5B24 - chains C and D of the 10 polymer chains in the assembly; structure by X-ray diffraction, 3.60 A resolution.

[Chain C]
Protein: Histone H2A type 1-B/E
From: Homo sapiens
UniProt: P04908 (H2A1B_HUMAN); residues 0-129 here correspond to UniProt positions 1-130 (UniProt number = residue number + 1)
Chain sequence (133 residues; each row starts with the number of its first residue; numbers below 1 keep their minus sign (Gly-3 is residue -3)):
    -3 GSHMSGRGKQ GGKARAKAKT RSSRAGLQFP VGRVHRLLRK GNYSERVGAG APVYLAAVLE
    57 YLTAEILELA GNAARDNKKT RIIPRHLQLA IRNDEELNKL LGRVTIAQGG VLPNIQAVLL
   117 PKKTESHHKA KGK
Not modelled in the structure: -3 to 10, 119-129
Sequence notes: expression tag (-3 to -1)
Curated features (UniProtKB/Swiss-Prot):
  - modified residue: Ser1 (N-acetylserine), Arg3 (Citrulline), Lys5 (N6-(2-hydroxyisobutyryl)lysine), Lys9 (N6-(2-hydroxyisobutyryl)lysine), Lys13 (N6-(beta-hydroxybutyryl)lysine), Lys36 (N6-(2-hydroxyisobutyryl)lysine), Lys74 (N6-(2-hydroxyisobutyryl)lysine), Lys75 (N6-(2-hydroxyisobutyryl)lysine), Lys95 (N6-(2-hydroxyisobutyryl)lysine), Gln104 (N5-methylglutamine), Lys118 (N6-(2-hydroxyisobutyryl)lysine), Lys119 (N6-crotonyllysine), Thr120 (Phosphothreonine), Lys125 (N6-crotonyllysine)
  - cross-link (Glycyl lysine isopeptide (Lys-Gly)): Lys13 (interchain with G-Cter in ubiquitin), Lys15 (interchain with G-Cter in ubiquitin), Lys119 (interchain with G-Cter in ubiquitin)

[Chain D]
Protein: Histone H2B type 1-J
From: Homo sapiens
UniProt: P06899 (H2B1J_HUMAN); residues 0-125 here correspond to UniProt positions 1-126 (UniProt number = residue number + 1)
Chain sequence (129 residues; numbered -3 to 125; the number before each row is that of its first residue; numbers below 1 keep their minus sign (Gly-3 is residue -3)):
    -3 GSHMPEPAKS APAPKKGSKK AVTKAQKKDG KKRKRSRKES YSIYVYKVLK QVHPDTGISS
    57 KAMGIMNSFV NDIFERIAGE ASRLAHYNKR STITSREIQT AVRLLLPGEL AKHAVSEGTK
   117 AVTKYTSAK
Not modelled in the structure: -3 to 31, 125
Sequence notes: expression tag (-3 to -1)
Curated features (UniProtKB/Swiss-Prot):
  - modified residue: Pro1 (N-acetylproline), Glu2 (ADP-ribosyl glutamic acid), Lys5 (N6-(2-hydroxyisobutyryl)lysine), Ser6 (ADP-ribosylserine), Lys11 (N6-(beta-hydroxybutyryl)lysine), Lys12 (N6-(2-hydroxyisobutyryl)lysine), Ser14 (Phosphoserine), Lys15 (N6-acetyllysine), Lys16 (N6-(beta-hydroxybutyryl)lysine), Lys20 (N6-(2-hydroxyisobutyryl)lysine), Lys23 (N6-(2-hydroxyisobutyryl)lysine), Lys24 (N6-(2-hydroxyisobutyryl)lysine), Lys34 (N6-(2-hydroxyisobutyryl)lysine), Glu35 (PolyADP-ribosyl glutamic acid), Ser36 (Phosphoserine), Lys43 (N6-(2-hydroxyisobutyryl)lysine), Lys46 (N6-(2-hydroxyisobutyryl)lysine), Lys57 (N6,N6-dimethyllysine), Arg79 (Dimethylated arginine), Lys85 (N6,N6,N6-trimethyllysine) and 6 more in UniProt
  - glycosylation: Ser112 (O-linked (GlcNAc) serine)
  - cross-link (Glycyl lysine isopeptide (Lys-Gly)): Lys5 (interchain with G-Cter in SUMO2), Lys20 (interchain with G-Cter in SUMO2), Lys34 (interchain with G-Cter in ubiquitin), Lys120 (interchain with G-Cter in ubiquitin)

[How chain C and chain D interact]
Contacting residue pairs (112):
  Arg17(C) - Tyr121(D)
  Arg20(C) - Lys120(D)
  Arg20(C) - Tyr121(D)
  Arg20(C) - Ala124(D)
  Ala21(C) - Ala117(D)
  Gln24(C) - Tyr40(D)
  Gln24(C) - Lys43(D)
  Gln24(C) - Val44(D)
  Gln24(C) - Gln47(D)
  Phe25(C) - Tyr40(D)  hydrophobic
  Phe25(C) - Val44(D)  hydrophobic
  Pro26(C) - Tyr40(D)
  Arg29(C) - Glu35(D)  salt bridge
  Arg29(C) - Ser36(D)  hydrogen bond (side chain-backbone)
  Arg29(C) - Tyr40(D)
  Arg32(C) - Glu35(D)  salt bridge
  Leu33(C) - Tyr37(D)
  Leu33(C) - Phe70(D)  hydrophobic
  Leu34(C) - Ala74(D)  hydrophobic
  Tyr39(C) - Glu71(D)  hydrogen bond
  Tyr39(C) - Ala74(D)
  Tyr39(C) - Gly75(D)
  Tyr39(C) - Ser78(D)  hydrogen bond (backbone-side chain)
  Tyr39(C) - Ile89(D)  hydrophobic
  Ser40(C) - Ser87(D)
  Ser40(C) - Ile89(D)
  Glu41(C) - Ser87(D)  hydrogen bond (backbone-backbone)
  Arg42(C) - Ser87(D)  hydrogen bond (backbone-backbone)
  Arg42(C) - Thr88(D)  hydrogen bond (backbone-side chain)
  Arg42(C) - Ile89(D)  hydrogen bond (backbone-backbone)
  Val43(C) - Ile89(D)
  Gly44(C) - Thr88(D)
  Gly44(C) - Ile89(D)  hydrogen bond (backbone-backbone)
  Gly46(C) - Ser91(D)
  Gly46(C) - Val118(D)
  Ala47(C) - Ile89(D)
  Ala47(C) - Thr90(D)
  Ala47(C) - Ser91(D)
  Ala47(C) - Ile94(D)
  Val49(C) - Ala117(D)
  Val49(C) - Tyr121(D)  hydrophobic
  Tyr50(C) - Ser91(D)
  Tyr50(C) - Ile94(D)  hydrophobic
  Tyr50(C) - Gln95(D)  hydrogen bond
  Tyr50(C) - Val111(D)  hydrogen bond (side chain-backbone)
  Tyr50(C) - Gly114(D)
  Tyr50(C) - Thr115(D)
  Tyr50(C) - Val118(D)  hydrophobic
  Leu51(C) - Phe70(D)  hydrophobic
  Leu51(C) - Ile73(D)  hydrophobic
  Leu51(C) - Ile94(D)  hydrophobic
  Ala53(C) - Glu113(D)
  Ala53(C) - Gly114(D)
  Ala53(C) - Ala117(D)  hydrophobic
  Val54(C) - Val98(D)  hydrophobic
  Leu55(C) - Val66(D)
  Leu55(C) - Phe70(D)
  Glu56(C) - Val44(D)
  Tyr57(C) - Leu106(D)
  Tyr57(C) - His109(D)  hydrogen bond
  Tyr57(C) - Ala110(D)  hydrophobic
  Leu58(C) - Phe65(D)  hydrophobic
  Leu58(C) - Ile69(D)  hydrophobic
  Leu58(C) - Leu102(D)  hydrophobic
  Leu58(C) - Leu106(D)  hydrophobic
  Thr59(C) - Val41(D)
  Thr59(C) - Met62(D)
  Thr59(C) - Val66(D)
  Ala60(C) - Val44(D)  hydrophobic
  Ile62(C) - Met62(D)  hydrophobic
  Ile62(C) - Phe65(D)  hydrophobic
  Leu63(C) - Val41(D)
  Leu63(C) - Val44(D)  hydrophobic
  Leu63(C) - Leu45(D)  hydrophobic
  Leu63(C) - His49(D)
  Glu64(C) - Val48(D)
  Glu64(C) - His49(D)  salt bridge
  Gly67(C) - His49(D)
  Asn68(C) - His49(D)  hydrogen bond (backbone-side chain)
  Arg71(C) - Asp51(D)  salt bridge
  Thr76(C) - Thr52(D)
  Thr76(C) - Gly53(D)  hydrogen bond (backbone-backbone)
  Arg77(C) - Gly53(D)
  Arg77(C) - Ile54(D)
  Arg77(C) - Ser55(D)
  Ile78(C) - Thr52(D)
  Ile78(C) - Gly53(D)  hydrogen bond (backbone-backbone)
  Ile78(C) - Ile54(D)
  Ile78(C) - Ser55(D)  hydrogen bond (backbone-backbone)
  Ile78(C) - Ala58(D)
  Ile79(C) - Ser55(D)
  Ile79(C) - Ala58(D)
  Pro80(C) - Ser55(D)
  Pro80(C) - Lys57(D)
  Pro80(C) - Ala58(D)
  Pro80(C) - Ile61(D)  hydrophobic
  Leu83(C) - Ala58(D)
  Leu83(C) - Ile61(D)  hydrophobic
  Leu83(C) - Met62(D)  hydrophobic
  Glu92(C) - Pro103(D)
  Glu92(C) - Gly104(D)
  Glu92(C) - Glu105(D)  hydrogen bond (side chain-backbone)
  Glu92(C) - Leu106(D)  hydrogen bond (side chain-backbone)
  Leu93(C) - Leu106(D)  hydrophobic
  Leu96(C) - Ile69(D)  hydrophobic
  Leu96(C) - Arg72(D)  hydrogen bond (backbone-side chain)
  Leu96(C) - Leu101(D)
  Leu96(C) - Leu102(D)  hydrophobic
  Leu97(C) - Arg72(D)
  Val100(C) - Arg72(D)
  Ile102(C) - Ile61(D)  hydrophobic
  Ala103(C) - Ile61(D)
Also at the interface, not in a pair above, chain C (56 interface residues in all): Gly22, Leu23, Val30, Asn38, Ala45, Glu61, Lys95, Gln104
Also at the interface, not in a pair above, chain D (56 interface residues in all): Asp68

[Summary]
Chain C and chain D each contribute 56 residues to their interface, with 18 hydrogen bonds and 4 salt bridges.
Among the polar pairs are Arg29(C)-Glu35(D), Arg32(C)-Glu35(D) and Glu64(C)-His49(D).
Here chain C is Histone H2A type 1-B/E and chain D is Histone H2B type 1-J, both from Homo sapiens. Entry 5B24
(The crystal structure of the nucleosome containing cyclobutane pyrimidine dimer) was determined by X-ray
diffraction.
